Entry 7AHC (electron microscopy, 3.30 A resolution); this record covers chains A and B of the 4 polymer chains in the assembly.

[Chain A (and B)]
Molecule: ABC transporter permease subunit
Source organism: Lactococcus lactis subsp. lactis
Notes: chain B of this document is another copy of the same molecule, construct and numbering; everything in this record applies to it too
UniProtKB: A0A0V8ETW8 (A0A0V8ETW8_LACLL); residue numbers follow UniProt; this construct covers 1-573
Amino-acid sequence (585 residues; row label = number of the first residue in the row):
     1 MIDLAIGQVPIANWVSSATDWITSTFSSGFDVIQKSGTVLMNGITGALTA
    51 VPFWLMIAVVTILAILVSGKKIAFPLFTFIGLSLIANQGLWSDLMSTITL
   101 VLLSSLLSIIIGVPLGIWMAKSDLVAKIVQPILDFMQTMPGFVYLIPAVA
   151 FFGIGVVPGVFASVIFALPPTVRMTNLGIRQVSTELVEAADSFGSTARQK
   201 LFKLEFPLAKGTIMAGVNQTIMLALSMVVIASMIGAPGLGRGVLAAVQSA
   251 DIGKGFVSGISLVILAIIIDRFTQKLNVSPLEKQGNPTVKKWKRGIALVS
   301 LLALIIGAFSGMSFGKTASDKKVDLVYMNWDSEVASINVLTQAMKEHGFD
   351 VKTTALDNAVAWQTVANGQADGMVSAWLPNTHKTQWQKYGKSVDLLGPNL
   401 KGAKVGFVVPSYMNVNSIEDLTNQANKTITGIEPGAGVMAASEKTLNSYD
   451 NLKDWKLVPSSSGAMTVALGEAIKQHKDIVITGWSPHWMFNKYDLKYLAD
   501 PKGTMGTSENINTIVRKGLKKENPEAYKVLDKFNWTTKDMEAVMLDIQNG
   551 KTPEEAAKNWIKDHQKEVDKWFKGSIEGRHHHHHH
Not modelled in the structure: 1-6, 279-585
Differences from the reference sequence: expression tag (574-585)

[How chain A and chain B interact]
Pairs across the interface (54):
  Gln8(A) - Asn87(B)  hydrogen bond (backbone-side chain)
  Val9(A) - Asn87(B)
  Val9(A) - Gln88(B)
  Pro10(A) - Asn87(B)
  Pro10(A) - Gln88(B)
  Ile11(A) - Leu84(B)  hydrophobic
  Ile11(A) - Gln88(B)
  Ala12(A) - Gly253(B)
  Val15(A) - Ile252(B)  hydrophobic
  Val15(A) - Phe256(B)  hydrophobic
  Ser16(A) - Gly253(B)  hydrogen bond (side chain-backbone)
  Asn87(A) - Gln8(B)  hydrogen bond (side chain-backbone)
  Asn87(A) - Val9(B)
  Gln88(A) - Val9(B)
  Gln88(A) - Pro10(B)
  Gln88(A) - Ile11(B)
  Phe135(A) - Val263(B)  hydrophobic
  Phe135(A) - Ile267(B)  hydrophobic
  Thr138(A) - Met222(B)
  Thr138(A) - Asp270(B)
  Pro140(A) - Ser226(B)
  Phe142(A) - Val229(B)  hydrophobic
  Phe142(A) - Ser232(B)
  Phe142(A) - Val243(B)  hydrophobic
  Phe142(A) - Leu244(B)  hydrophobic
  Ile146(A) - Val243(B)  hydrophobic
  Ile146(A) - Gly255(B)
  Val149(A) - Ile252(B)  hydrophobic
  Ala150(A) - Ile252(B)  hydrophobic
  Met222(A) - Thr138(B)
  Ser226(A) - Pro140(B)
  Val229(A) - Phe142(B)  hydrophobic
  Ile230(A) - Ile230(B)  hydrophobic
  Ser232(A) - Phe142(B)
  Met233(A) - Met233(B)  hydrophobic
  Met233(A) - Leu244(B)  hydrophobic
  Met233(A) - Val247(B)  hydrophobic
  Met233(A) - Gln248(B)
  Val243(A) - Phe142(B)  hydrophobic
  Val243(A) - Ile146(B)  hydrophobic
  Leu244(A) - Phe142(B)  hydrophobic
  Leu244(A) - Met233(B)  hydrophobic
  Val247(A) - Leu145(B)  hydrophobic
  Val247(A) - Met233(B)  hydrophobic
  Gln248(A) - Met233(B)
  Ile252(A) - Val15(B)  hydrophobic
  Ile252(A) - Ile146(B)
  Ile252(A) - Val149(B)  hydrophobic
  Ile252(A) - Ala150(B)  hydrophobic
  Gly253(A) - Ala12(B)
  Gly253(A) - Ser16(B)
  Gly255(A) - Ile146(B)
  Phe256(A) - Val15(B)  hydrophobic
  Val263(A) - Phe135(B)  hydrophobic
Other interface residues (no listed pair), chain A (44 interface residues in all): Gly7, Thr19, Leu84, Met139, Gly141, Val143, Leu145, Lys254, Gly259, Leu262, Ala266, Ile267, Asp270
Other interface residues (no listed pair), chain B (45 interface residues in all): Gly7, Thr19, Met139, Gly141, Val143, Leu225, Lys254, Gly259, Leu262, Ala266

[In short]
44 residues of chain A and 45 residues of chain B are in contact, with 3 hydrogen bonds. Among the polar pairs
are Gln8(A)-Asn87(B) and Ser16(A)-Gly253(B).
Both chains are ABC transporter permease subunit (Lactococcus lactis subsp. lactis). Entry 7AHC (OpuA apo
inward-facing) was determined by electron microscopy (same publication as 7AHD, 7AHE and 7AHH).
